Entry 6RRD (electron microscopy, 3.10 A resolution); this record covers chains T and B of the 20 polymer chains in the assembly.

Chain T:
Molecule: Template strand
Organism: synthetic construct
Sequence (70 nucleotides; numbered 1 to 70; the number before each row is that of its first residue):
     1 GTCTTCAACT GCTTTCGCAT GAAGTACCTC CCAACTACTT TTCCTCACAC TTGTACTCCA
    61 TGACTAAACC
Not modelled in the structure: 1-3, 22-27, 61-70

Chain B:
Name: DNA-directed RNA polymerase I subunit RPA135
Organism: Saccharomyces cerevisiae
Notes: EC 2.7.7.6
UniProtKB: P22138 (RPA2_YEAST); residues 1-1203 here = UniProt positions 1-1203
Chain sequence (1203 residues; numbered 1 to 1203; the number before each row is that of its first residue):
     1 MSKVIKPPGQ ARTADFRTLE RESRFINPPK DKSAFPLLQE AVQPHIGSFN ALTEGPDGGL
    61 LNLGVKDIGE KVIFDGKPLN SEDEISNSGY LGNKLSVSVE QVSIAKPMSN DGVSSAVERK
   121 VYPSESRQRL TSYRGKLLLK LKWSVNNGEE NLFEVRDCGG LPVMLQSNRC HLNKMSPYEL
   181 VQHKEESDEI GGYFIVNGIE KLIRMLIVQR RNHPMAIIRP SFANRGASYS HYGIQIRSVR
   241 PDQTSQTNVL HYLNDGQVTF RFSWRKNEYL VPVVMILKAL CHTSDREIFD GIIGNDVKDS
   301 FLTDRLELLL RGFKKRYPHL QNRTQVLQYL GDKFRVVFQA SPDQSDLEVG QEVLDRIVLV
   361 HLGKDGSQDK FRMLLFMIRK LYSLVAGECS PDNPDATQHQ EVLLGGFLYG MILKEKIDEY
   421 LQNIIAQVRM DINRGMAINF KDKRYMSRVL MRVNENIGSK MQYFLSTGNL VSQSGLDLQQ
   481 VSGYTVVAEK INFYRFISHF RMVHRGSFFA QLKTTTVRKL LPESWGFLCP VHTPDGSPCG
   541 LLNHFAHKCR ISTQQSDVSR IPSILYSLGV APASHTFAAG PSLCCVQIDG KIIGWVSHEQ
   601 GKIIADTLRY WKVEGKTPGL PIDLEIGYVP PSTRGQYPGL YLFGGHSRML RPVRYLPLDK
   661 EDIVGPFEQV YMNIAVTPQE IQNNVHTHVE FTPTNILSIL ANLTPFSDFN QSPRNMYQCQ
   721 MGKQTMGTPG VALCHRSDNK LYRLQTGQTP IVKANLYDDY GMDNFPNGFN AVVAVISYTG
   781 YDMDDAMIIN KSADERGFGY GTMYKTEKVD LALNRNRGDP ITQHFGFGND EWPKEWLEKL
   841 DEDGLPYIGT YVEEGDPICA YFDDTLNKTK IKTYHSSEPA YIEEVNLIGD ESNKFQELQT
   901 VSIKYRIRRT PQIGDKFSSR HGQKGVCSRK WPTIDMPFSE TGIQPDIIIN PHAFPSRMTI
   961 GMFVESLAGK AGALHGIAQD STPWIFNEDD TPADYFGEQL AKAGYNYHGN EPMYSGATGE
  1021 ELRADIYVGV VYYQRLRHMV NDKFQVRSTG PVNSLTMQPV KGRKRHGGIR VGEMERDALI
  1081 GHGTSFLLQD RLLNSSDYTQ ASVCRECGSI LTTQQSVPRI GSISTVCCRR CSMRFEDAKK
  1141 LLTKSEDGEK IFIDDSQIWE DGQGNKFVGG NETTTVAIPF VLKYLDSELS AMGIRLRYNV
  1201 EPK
Not modelled in the structure: 1-11, 112-116, 1141-1147
Curated features (UniProtKB/Swiss-Prot):
  - zinc finger: Cys-1104 to Cys-1131 (C4-type)
  - modified residue: Ser-2 (N-acetylserine), Ser-81 (Phosphoserine), Ser-1156 (Phosphoserine)
  - mutagenesis: Cys-1104 (C1104A: No effect; when associated with A-1107; A-1128 and A-1131), Cys-1107 (C1107A: Lethal. Abolishes recruitment of RPA1 to Pol I. No effect; when associated with A-1104; A-1128 and A-1131), Cys-1127 (C1127R: Responsible of suppression of RPA190-5 and RPA190-1 mutations), Cys-1128 (C1128A: No effect; when associated with A-1104; A-1107 and A-1131), Cys-1131 (C1131A: No effect; when associated with A-1104; A-1107 and A-1128)

How chain T and chain B interact:
Pairs across the interface - 7 pairs, chain T then chain B:
  DG21(T) with Tyr-463(B), hydrogen bond to the sugar
  DC32(T) with Arg-817(B), phosphate contact
  DA33(T) with Ser-892(B), phosphate contact; Asn-893(B), phosphate contact; Lys-894(B), hydrogen bond to the phosphate; Phe-895(B), sugar contact
  DA34(T) with Lys-894(B), phosphate contact
Other interface residues (no listed pair), chain T (7 interface residues in all): DG17, DT20, DC31
Other interface residues (no listed pair), chain B (9 interface residues in all): Asn-469, Ser-537, Gly-818

Summary:
The interface between chain T and chain B involves 7 residues on one side and 9 on the other; the contacts
include 2 hydrogen bonds. Polar contacts include DG21(T)/Tyr-463(B) and DA33(T)/Lys-894(B). Curated annotation
(UniProt) lists 5 mutagenesis sites on chain B.
Chain T is Template strand (synthetic construct) and chain B is DNA-directed RNA polymerase I subunit RPA135
(Saccharomyces cerevisiae); the structure, RNA Polymerase I Pre-initiation complex DNA opening intermediate 1,
was determined by electron microscopy together with 6RQH, 6RQL, 6RQT, 6RUI, 6RUO and 6RWE from the same study.
